PDB entry 7YXB | X-ray diffraction, 2.10 A resolution | chains B and G of the 3 polymer chains in the assembly

[Chain B]
Molecule: HLA class II histocompatibility antigen DR beta chain
Source organism: Homo sapiens
UniProt: A0A1V1IGJ9 (A0A1V1IGJ9_HUMAN); residues 2-198 here correspond to UniProt positions 31-227 (UniProt number = residue number + 29)
Chain sequence (198 residues; numbered 2 to 199; the number before each row is that of its first residue):
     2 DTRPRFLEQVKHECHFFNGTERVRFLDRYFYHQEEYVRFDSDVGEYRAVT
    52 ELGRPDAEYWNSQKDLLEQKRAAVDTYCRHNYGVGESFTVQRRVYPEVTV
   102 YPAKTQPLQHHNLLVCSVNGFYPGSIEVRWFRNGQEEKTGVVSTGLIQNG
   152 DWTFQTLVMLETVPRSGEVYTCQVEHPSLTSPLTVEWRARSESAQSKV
Unresolved in the structure: 194-199
Construct notes: expression tag (199)
Disulfides: C15-C79, C117-C173
Residues lining bound ligands: citrate anion (FLC): Q70, K71, A74, T77, Y78

[Chain G]
Molecule: CLIP peptide
Source organism: Homo sapiens
Chain sequence (20 residues; each row starts with the number of its first residue):
     1 AFAPVSKMRMATPLLMQAGN
Unresolved in the structure: 1-4, 20
Residues lining bound ligands: citrate anion (FLC): R9, M10, A11, T12

[Interface between chain B and chain G]
Residue-residue contacts - 26 pairs, chain B then chain G:
  H13(B) with A11(G); T12(G); P13(G)
  Y30(B) with P13(G); L14(G), hydrogen bond (side chain-backbone)
  Y37(B) with M16(G), hydrogen bond
  Y47(B) with L14(G)
  P56(B) with Q17(G)
  D57(B) with M16(G); Q17(G)
  Y60(B) with Q17(G)
  W61(B) with L14(G), hydrophobic; L15(G), hydrogen bond (side chain-backbone); M16(G), hydrophobic
  L67(B) with L14(G), hydrophobic
  K71(B) with T12(G), hydrogen bond (side chain-backbone)
  T77(B) with R9(G), hydrogen bond (backbone-side chain)
  Y78(B) with R9(G); M10(G); A11(G)
  H81(B) with K7(G), hydrogen bond (side chain-backbone); R9(G), hydrogen bond
  N82(B) with M8(G); R9(G), hydrogen bond (side chain-backbone)
  V85(B) with S6(G); K7(G)
Other interface residues (no listed pair), chain B (16 interface residues in all): V11
The authors on this interface:
  - interface residues, chain B: W61(B) (citing earlier work)

[In short]
16 residues of chain B and 12 residues of chain G are in contact; the contacts include 8 hydrogen bonds. Among
the polar pairs are Y30(B)-L14(G), Y37(B)-M16(G) and W61(B)-L15(G). Citrate anion is bound between chain B and
chain G. The paper reports the interface residue W61(B).
Chain B is HLA class II histocompatibility antigen DR beta chain and chain G is CLIP peptide, both from Homo
sapiens; the structure, MHC-II dynamics are maintained in HLA-DR allotypes to ensure catalyzed peptide
exchange, was determined by X-ray diffraction together with 7Z0Q and 7YX9 from the same study.
